PDB entry 7NZ3 | electron microscopy, 11.00 A resolution (very low resolution: no residue pairs are listed; an interface is given only as per-side residue counts) | chains I2 and L1 of the 24 polymer chains in the assembly

== Chain I2 ==
Protein: Macrodomain Ter protein
Source organism: Photorhabdus thracensis
UniProt: A0A0F7LUV5 (A0A0F7LUV5_9GAMM); residue numbers follow UniProt; this construct covers 1-151
Chain sequence (151 residues; each row starts with the number of its first residue):
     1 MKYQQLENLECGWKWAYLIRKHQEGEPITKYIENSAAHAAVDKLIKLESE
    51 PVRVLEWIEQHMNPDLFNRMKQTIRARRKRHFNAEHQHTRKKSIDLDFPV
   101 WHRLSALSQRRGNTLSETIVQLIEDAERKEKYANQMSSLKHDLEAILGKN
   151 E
Unresolved in the structure: 135-151

== Chain L1 ==
Molecule: matS2 DNA 80 b, oligo FBA770
Sequence (80 nucleotides; numbered 1 to 80; the number before each row is that of its first residue):
     1 TGCCGTTACAATGTAACAGTGGCGGGTAATCCAGAGCCAGACGAGCACTA
    51 CGAACAACTAATGCCTACTTTACAGGCGAG
Unresolved in the structure: 79-80

== How chain I2 and chain L1 interact ==
At this resolution (11 A) residue pairs are not listed: 15 residues of chain I2 and 7 of chain L1 lie at the interface.

== Summary ==
The interface between chain I2 and chain L1 involves 15 residues on one side and 7 on the other.
Here chain I2 is Macrodomain Ter protein (Photorhabdus thracensis) and chain L1 is matS2 DNA 80 b, oligo
FBA770. Entry 7NZ3 (Cryo-EM structure of apposed MukBEF-MatP monomers on DNA) was determined by electron
microscopy, deposited together with 7NYW, 7NYX, 7NYY, 7NYZ, 7NZ0, 7NZ2 and 7NZ4.
